PDB entry 8E90 | X-ray diffraction, 1.85 A resolution | chain A

Chain A:
Name: Isoform 2 of Menin
Source organism: Homo sapiens
UniProt: O00255-2 (MEN1_HUMAN); residue numbers follow UniProt; this construct covers 1-457, 552-583
Chain sequence (489 residues; each row starts with the number of its first residue; note: 94 numbers in that range are skipped by the numbering (no residue carries them; nothing is unmodelled there)):
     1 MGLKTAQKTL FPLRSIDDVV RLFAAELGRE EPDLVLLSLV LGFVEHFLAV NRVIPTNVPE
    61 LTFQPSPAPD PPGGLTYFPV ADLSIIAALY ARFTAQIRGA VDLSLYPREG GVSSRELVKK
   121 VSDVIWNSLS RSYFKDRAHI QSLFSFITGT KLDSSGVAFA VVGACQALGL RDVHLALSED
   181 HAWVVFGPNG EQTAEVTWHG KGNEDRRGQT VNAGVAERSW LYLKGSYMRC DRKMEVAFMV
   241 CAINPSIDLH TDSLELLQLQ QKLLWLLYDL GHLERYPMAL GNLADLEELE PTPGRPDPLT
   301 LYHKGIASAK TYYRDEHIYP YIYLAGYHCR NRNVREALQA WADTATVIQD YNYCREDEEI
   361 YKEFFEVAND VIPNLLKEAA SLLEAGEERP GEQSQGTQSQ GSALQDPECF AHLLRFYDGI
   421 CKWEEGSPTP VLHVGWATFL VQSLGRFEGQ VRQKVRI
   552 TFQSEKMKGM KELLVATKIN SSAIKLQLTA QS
Disordered / not traced: 1, 53-65, 388-400
Sequence notes: engineered mutation T5 (Ala in O00255-2), I322 (Met in O00255-2)
Small-molecule neighbours: OQ4 (2-({4-[7-({(1r,4r)-4-[(ethanesulfonyl)amino]cyclohexyl}methyl)-2,7-diazaspiro[3.5]nonan-2-yl]pyrimidin-5-yl}oxy)-N-ethyl-5-fluoro-N-(propan-2-yl)benzamide): S155, L177, S178, E179, D180, H181, A182, F238, C241, A242, Y276, M278, D285, Y319, I322, Y323, G326, R330, E363

Overview:
Bound to chain A: compound OQ4.
Chain A is Isoform 2 of Menin (Homo sapiens); the structure, Inhibition of Human Menin by SNDX-5613, was
determined by X-ray diffraction together with 7UJ4 from the same study.
